Entry 7NPF (electron microscopy, 4.50 A resolution (low resolution: residue-level contacts below are approximate; hydrogen-bond / salt-bridge calls are withheld)); this record covers chains F and I of the 10 polymer chains in the assembly.

# Chain F
Protein: AAA family ATPase
Organism: Vibrio cholerae
UniProtKB: A0A085S0Z4 (A0A085S0Z4_VIBCL); residues 3-407 here correspond to UniProt positions 1-405 (UniProt number = residue number - 2)
Chain sequence (407 residues; row label = number of the first residue in the row):
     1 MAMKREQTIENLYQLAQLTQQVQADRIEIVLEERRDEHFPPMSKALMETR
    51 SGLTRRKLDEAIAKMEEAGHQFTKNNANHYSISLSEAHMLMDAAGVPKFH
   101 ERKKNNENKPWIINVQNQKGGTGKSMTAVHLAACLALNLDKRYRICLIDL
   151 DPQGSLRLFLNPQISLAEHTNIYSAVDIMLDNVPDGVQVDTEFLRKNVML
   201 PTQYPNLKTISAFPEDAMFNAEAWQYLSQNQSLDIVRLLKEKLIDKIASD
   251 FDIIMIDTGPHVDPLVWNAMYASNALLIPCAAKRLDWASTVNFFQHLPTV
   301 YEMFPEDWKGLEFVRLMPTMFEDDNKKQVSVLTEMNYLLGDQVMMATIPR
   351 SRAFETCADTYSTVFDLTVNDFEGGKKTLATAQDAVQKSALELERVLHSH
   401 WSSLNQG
Not modelled in the structure: 1-3, 373-374
Construct notes: initiating methionine (1); expression tag (2)
Ion coordination: Mg2+: Val-115, Thr-258
Ligand contacts:
  - ATP-gamma-S (AGS; phosphothiophosphoric acid-adenylate ester), molecule 1: Lys-119, Gly-120, Lys-283, Leu-285, Asp-286
  - ATP-gamma-S (AGS), molecule 2: Lys-119, Gly-120, Gly-121, Thr-122, Gly-123, Lys-124, Ser-125, Met-126, Asp-151, Asp-257, Pro-260, Met-320, Phe-354, Glu-355, Ala-358
Reported in the primary citation:
  - binding site for the 49-nt DNA strand (chain I): Lys-44, His-79
  - self-association interface (contacts with another copy of this molecule): Asn-325 to Leu-339

# Chain I
Molecule: 49-nt DNA strand
Organism: Neoarius leptaspis
Sequence (49 nucleotides; row label = number of the first residue in the row):
     2 AAAAAAAAAAAAAAAAAAAAAAAAAAAAAAAAAAAAAAAAAAAAAAAAA

# Chain F / chain I interface
Contacting residue pairs - 7 pairs, chain F then chain I:
  Arg-55(F) with DA38(I)
  Asn-78(F) with DA39(I)
  His-79(F) with DA38(I); DA39(I)
  Tyr-80(F) with DA39(I)
  Gly-375(F) with DA30(I)
  Thr-378(F) with DA29(I)
Interface residues without a listed pair, chain F (9 interface residues in all): Ser-43, Lys-44, Ala-45
Interface residues without a listed pair, chain I (6 interface residues in all): DA37, DA40

# In short
9 residues of chain F and 6 residues of chain I are in contact. Bound to chain F: ATP-gamma-S. Val-115(F) and
Thr-258(F) form the Mg2+ site. The paper reports a binding site for the 49-nt DNA strand (chain I) at
Lys-44(F) and His-79(F); a self-association interface involving Asn-325(F).
Chain F is AAA family ATPase (Vibrio cholerae) and chain I is a 49-nt DNA strand (Neoarius leptaspis); the
structure, Vibrio cholerae ParA2-ATPyS-DNA filament, was determined by electron microscopy (same publication
as 7NPD).
